9CRP - chains B and S of the 14 polymer chains in the assembly; structure by electron microscopy, 3.20 A resolution.

== Chain B ==
Molecule: CRISPR-associated aCascade subunit Cas7/Csa2 2
Organism: Saccharolobus solfataricus P2
Reference sequence: Q97Y91 (CSA2B_SACS2); numbering as in UniProt (aligned over 1-321)
Amino-acid sequence (321 residues; row label = number of the first residue in the row):
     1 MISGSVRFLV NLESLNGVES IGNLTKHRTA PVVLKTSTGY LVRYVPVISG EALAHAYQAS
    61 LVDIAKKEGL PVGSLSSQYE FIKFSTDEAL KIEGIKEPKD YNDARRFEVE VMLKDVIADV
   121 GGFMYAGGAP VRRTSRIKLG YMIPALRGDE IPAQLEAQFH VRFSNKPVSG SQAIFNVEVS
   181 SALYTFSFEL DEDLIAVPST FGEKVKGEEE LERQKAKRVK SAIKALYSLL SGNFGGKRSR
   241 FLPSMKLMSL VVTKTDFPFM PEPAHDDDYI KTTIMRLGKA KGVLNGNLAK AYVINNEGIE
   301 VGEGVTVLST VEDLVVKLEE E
Unresolved in the structure: 169-172, 321
Swiss-Prot annotation at these positions:
  - mutagenesis: His160 (H160A: Significantly reduced affinity for crRNA)

== Chain S ==
Molecule: 63-nt RNA strand
Organism: Saccharolobus solfataricus
Sequence (63 nucleotides; row label = number of the first residue in the row):
     1 AUUGAAAGUU CUGUUUCGAA GAAAACCCGC CUCAGAUUCA UUAUGGGGAU AAUCUCUUAU
    61 AGA
Unresolved in the structure: 39-63

== Chain B / chain S interface ==
Pairs across the interface (39; chain B residue first):
  Asn16(B) - U15(S)  phosphate contact
  Asn16(B) - U16(S)  phosphate contact
  Gly17(B) - U15(S)  sugar contact
  Gly17(B) - U16(S)  phosphate contact
  Val18(B) - U15(S)  base contact
  Glu19(B) - U15(S)  base contact
  Arg28(B) - U15(S)  salt bridge to the phosphate
  Ser49(B) - U15(S)  hydrogen bond to the phosphate
  Glu51(B) - G13(S)  hydrogen bond to the sugar
  Glu51(B) - U15(S)  phosphate contact
  His55(B) - U14(S)  stacking on the base
  Gln58(B) - G13(S)  phosphate contact
  Phe81(B) - U14(S)  phosphate contact
  Lys83(B) - G13(S)  salt bridge to the phosphate
  Phe123(B) - C11(S)  sugar contact
  Phe123(B) - U12(S)  sugar contact
  Met124(B) - C11(S)  base contact
  Met124(B) - U12(S)  base contact
  Arg132(B) - U10(S)  base contact
  Arg132(B) - C11(S)  base contact
  Arg133(B) - C11(S)  hydrogen bond to the sugar
  Thr134(B) - C11(S)  phosphate contact
  Ser135(B) - U12(S)  hydrogen bond to the phosphate
  Phe159(B) - G21(S)  phosphate contact
  His160(B) - G21(S)  salt bridge to the phosphate
  Val161(B) - A19(S)  sugar contact
  Val161(B) - A20(S)  sugar contact
  Val161(B) - G21(S)  hydrogen bond to the phosphate
  Arg162(B) - A19(S)  base contact
  Arg162(B) - A20(S)  phosphate contact
  Phe163(B) - A20(S)  hydrogen bond to the phosphate
  Phe175(B) - A19(S)  stacking on the base
  Gly235(B) - U14(S)  base contact
  Gly236(B) - C17(S)  phosphate contact
  Lys237(B) - U16(S)  phosphate contact
  Lys237(B) - C17(S)  hydrogen bond to the phosphate
  Arg238(B) - C17(S)  phosphate contact
  Ser239(B) - G18(S)  hydrogen bond to the phosphate
  Arg240(B) - A19(S)  salt bridge to the phosphate
Also at the interface, not in a pair above, chain B (33 interface residues in all): Leu15, Ser85, Gly121, Gly122

== Summary ==
33 residues of chain B face 12 of chain S across their interface; the contacts include 8 hydrogen bonds, 4
salt bridges and 2 aromatic stacking contacts. Polar contacts include Glu51(B)-G13(S), Arg133(B)-C11(S) and
Ser49(B)-U15(S). From UniProt: one mutagenesis site on chain B.
Here chain B is CRISPR-associated aCascade subunit Cas7/Csa2 2 (Saccharolobus solfataricus P2) and chain S is
a 63-nt RNA strand (Saccharolobus solfataricus). Entry 9CRP (Post-targeting aCascade Type IA CRISPR-Cas
Surveillance Complexes) was determined by electron microscopy.
